Entry 2VPW (X-ray diffraction, 3.10 A resolution); this record covers chains B and F of the 6 polymer chains in the assembly.

[Chain B (and F)]
Name: Nrfc protein
Organism: Thermus thermophilus
Notes: chain F of this document is another copy of the same molecule, construct and numbering; everything in this record applies to it too
UniProtKB: Q72LA5 (Q72LA5_THET2); residue numbers follow UniProt; this construct covers 1-195
Chain sequence (195 residues; each row starts with the number of its first residue):
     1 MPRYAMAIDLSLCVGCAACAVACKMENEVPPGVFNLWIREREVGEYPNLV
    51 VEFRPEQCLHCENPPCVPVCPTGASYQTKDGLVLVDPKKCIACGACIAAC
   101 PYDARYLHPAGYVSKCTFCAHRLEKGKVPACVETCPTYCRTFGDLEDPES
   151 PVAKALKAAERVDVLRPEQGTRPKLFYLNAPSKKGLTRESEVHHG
Disordered / not traced: 195
Bound ions: 4Fe-4S cluster Fe site 1: Cys13, Cys16, Cys19, Cys135; 4Fe-4S cluster Fe site 2: Cys23, Cys116, Cys119, Cys131; 4Fe-4S cluster Fe site 3: Cys58, Cys61, Cys66, Cys100; 4Fe-4S cluster Fe site 4: Cys70, Cys90, Cys93, Cys96
Small-molecule neighbours:
  - 4Fe-4S cluster (SF4), molecule 1: Met6, Cys23, Asn27, Asn35, Leu36, Gln57, Cys116, Thr117, Phe118, Cys119, Pro129, Ala130, Cys131
  - 4Fe-4S cluster (SF4), molecule 2: Ile8, Cys13, Val14, Gly15, Cys16, Ala17, Ala18, Cys19, Ile38, Pro55, Thr134, Cys135, Pro136, Thr137, Cys139, Arg140
  - 4Fe-4S cluster (SF4), molecule 3: Cys58, Leu59, His60, Cys61, Pro64, Pro65, Cys66, Val83, Cys100, Pro101, Tyr102, Ala104, Arg105, Lys115
  - 4Fe-4S cluster (SF4), molecule 4: Cys70, Pro71, Thr72, Ala74, Ser75, Val85, Lys89, Cys90, Ile91, Ala92, Cys93, Gly94, Ala95, Cys96, Arg105, Val113
Reported in the primary citation:
  - binding site for menaquinone-7: Ile91 to Ala95

[Interface between chain B and chain F]
Residue-residue contacts - 17 pairs, chain B then chain F:
  Asn48(B) - Lys157(F)
  Leu156(B) - Lys183(F)  hydrogen bond (backbone-side chain)
  Lys157(B) - Lys183(F)  hydrogen bond (backbone-side chain)
  Ala159(B) - Lys183(F)  hydrogen bond (backbone-side chain)
  Glu160(B) - Lys183(F)
  Arg161(B) - Arg161(F)
  Arg161(B) - Lys183(F)
  Val162(B) - Lys183(F)  hydrogen bond (backbone-backbone)
  Val162(B) - Lys184(F)
  Glu168(B) - Glu168(F)
  Lys183(B) - Leu156(F)  hydrogen bond (side chain-backbone)
  Lys183(B) - Lys157(F)  hydrogen bond (side chain-backbone)
  Lys183(B) - Ala159(F)  hydrogen bond (side chain-backbone)
  Lys183(B) - Glu160(F)
  Lys183(B) - Arg161(F)
  Lys183(B) - Val162(F)  hydrogen bond (backbone-backbone)
  Lys184(B) - Val162(F)
Other interface residues (no listed pair), chain B (12 interface residues in all): Ala158, Phe176
Other interface residues (no listed pair), chain F (12 interface residues in all): Ala158, Phe176, Arg188

[Overview]
The chain B/chain F interface involves 12 residues from each chain, with 8 hydrogen bonds. Among the polar
pairs are Leu156(B)-Lys183(F), Lys157(B)-Lys183(F) and Ala159(B)-Lys183(F). Bound to chain B: 4 copies of
4Fe-4S cluster. Cys13(B), Cys16(B), Cys19(B) and Cys135(B) coordinate 4Fe-4S cluster Fe site 1. The paper
reports a binding site for menaquinone-7 at Ile91(B).
Both chains are Nrfc protein (Thermus thermophilus). Entry 2VPW (Polysulfide reductase with bound menaquinone)
was determined by X-ray diffraction together with 2VPX, 2VPY and 2VPZ from the same study.
